3H7B - chains A and C of the 3 polymer chains in the assembly; structure by X-ray diffraction, 1.88 A resolution.

== Chain A ==
Molecule: HLA class I histocompatibility antigen, A-2 alpha chain
From: Homo sapiens
Reference sequence: P01892 (1A02_HUMAN); residues 1-275 here correspond to UniProt positions 25-299 (UniProt number = residue number + 24)
Amino-acid sequence (275 residues; row label = number of the first residue in the row):
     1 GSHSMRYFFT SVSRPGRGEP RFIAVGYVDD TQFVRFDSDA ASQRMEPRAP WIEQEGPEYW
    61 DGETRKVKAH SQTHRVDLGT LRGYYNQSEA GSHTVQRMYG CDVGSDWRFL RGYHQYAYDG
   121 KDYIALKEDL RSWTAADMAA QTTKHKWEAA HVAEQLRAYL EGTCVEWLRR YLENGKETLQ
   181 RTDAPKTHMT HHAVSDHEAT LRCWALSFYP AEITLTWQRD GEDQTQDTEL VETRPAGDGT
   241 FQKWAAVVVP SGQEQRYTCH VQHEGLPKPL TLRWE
Disulfide bonds: Cys101-Cys164, Cys203-Cys259
What the authors report for this chain:
  - mutagenesis - A150P (2 uM to 10 uM): decreased binding to Tax-HLA-A2
  - mutagenesis - A150P (41 uM to 5 uM): increased binding to Tel1p-HLA-A2

== Chain C ==
Molecule: Tel1p peptide
Amino-acid sequence (9 residues; each row starts with the number of its first residue):
     1 MLWGYLQYV

== Interface between chain A and chain C ==
Residue-residue contacts - 40 pairs, chain A then chain C:
  Met5(A) with Met1(C)
  Tyr7(A) with Met1(C), hydrogen bond (side chain-backbone); Leu2(C)
  Phe9(A) with Leu2(C), hydrophobic
  Met45(A) with Leu2(C), hydrophobic
  Glu63(A) with Met1(C); Leu2(C), hydrogen bond (side chain-backbone)
  Lys66(A) with Met1(C); Leu2(C), hydrogen bond (side chain-backbone); Gly4(C)
  Val67(A) with Leu2(C)
  His70(A) with Trp3(C); Leu6(C)
  Thr73(A) with Leu6(C); Gln7(C); Tyr8(C)
  Val76(A) with Tyr8(C), hydrophobic
  Asp77(A) with Tyr8(C); Val9(C), hydrogen bond (side chain-backbone)
  Thr80(A) with Val9(C)
  Leu81(A) with Val9(C), hydrophobic
  Tyr84(A) with Val9(C), hydrogen bond (side chain-backbone)
  Arg97(A) with Leu6(C)
  Tyr99(A) with Leu2(C); Trp3(C), hydrogen bond (side chain-backbone)
  Tyr116(A) with Val9(C)
  Thr143(A) with Val9(C), hydrogen bond (side chain-backbone)
  Lys146(A) with Tyr8(C); Val9(C), hydrogen bond (side chain-backbone)
  Trp147(A) with Tyr8(C), hydrogen bond (side chain-backbone)
  Ala150(A) with Gln7(C)
  Val152(A) with Trp3(C), hydrophobic; Gln7(C)
  Leu156(A) with Trp3(C), hydrophobic
  Tyr159(A) with Met1(C), hydrogen bond (side chain-backbone); Leu2(C); Trp3(C)
  Thr163(A) with Met1(C)
  Trp167(A) with Met1(C), hydrophobic
  Tyr171(A) with Met1(C), hydrogen bond (side chain-backbone)
Other interface residues (no listed pair), chain A (32 interface residues in all): Tyr59, His74, His114, Tyr123, Gln155

== Summary ==
32 residues of chain A face 8 of chain C across their interface, with 11 hydrogen bonds. Among the polar pairs
are Tyr7(A)-Met1(C), Glu63(A)-Leu2(C) and Lys66(A)-Leu2(C). The paper reports that A150P of chain A reduces
binding to Tax-HLA-A2; A150P of chain A increases binding to Tel1p-HLA-A2.
Here chain A is HLA class I histocompatibility antigen, A-2 alpha chain (Homo sapiens) and chain C is Tel1p
peptide. Entry 3H7B (Human Class I MHC HLA-A2 in complex with the Tel1p peptide) was determined by X-ray
diffraction, deposited together with 3H9H, 3H9S and 3IXA.
